Entry 7D3U (electron microscopy, 3.00 A resolution); this record covers chains A and G of the 6 polymer chains in the assembly.

# Chain A
Protein: Monovalent Na+/H+ antiporter subunit A
Source organism: Dietzia sp. DQ12-45-1b
Reference sequence: A0A221C8X2 (A0A221C8X2_9ACTN); numbering as in UniProt (aligned over 2-958)
Amino-acid sequence (958 residues; each row starts with the number of its first residue):
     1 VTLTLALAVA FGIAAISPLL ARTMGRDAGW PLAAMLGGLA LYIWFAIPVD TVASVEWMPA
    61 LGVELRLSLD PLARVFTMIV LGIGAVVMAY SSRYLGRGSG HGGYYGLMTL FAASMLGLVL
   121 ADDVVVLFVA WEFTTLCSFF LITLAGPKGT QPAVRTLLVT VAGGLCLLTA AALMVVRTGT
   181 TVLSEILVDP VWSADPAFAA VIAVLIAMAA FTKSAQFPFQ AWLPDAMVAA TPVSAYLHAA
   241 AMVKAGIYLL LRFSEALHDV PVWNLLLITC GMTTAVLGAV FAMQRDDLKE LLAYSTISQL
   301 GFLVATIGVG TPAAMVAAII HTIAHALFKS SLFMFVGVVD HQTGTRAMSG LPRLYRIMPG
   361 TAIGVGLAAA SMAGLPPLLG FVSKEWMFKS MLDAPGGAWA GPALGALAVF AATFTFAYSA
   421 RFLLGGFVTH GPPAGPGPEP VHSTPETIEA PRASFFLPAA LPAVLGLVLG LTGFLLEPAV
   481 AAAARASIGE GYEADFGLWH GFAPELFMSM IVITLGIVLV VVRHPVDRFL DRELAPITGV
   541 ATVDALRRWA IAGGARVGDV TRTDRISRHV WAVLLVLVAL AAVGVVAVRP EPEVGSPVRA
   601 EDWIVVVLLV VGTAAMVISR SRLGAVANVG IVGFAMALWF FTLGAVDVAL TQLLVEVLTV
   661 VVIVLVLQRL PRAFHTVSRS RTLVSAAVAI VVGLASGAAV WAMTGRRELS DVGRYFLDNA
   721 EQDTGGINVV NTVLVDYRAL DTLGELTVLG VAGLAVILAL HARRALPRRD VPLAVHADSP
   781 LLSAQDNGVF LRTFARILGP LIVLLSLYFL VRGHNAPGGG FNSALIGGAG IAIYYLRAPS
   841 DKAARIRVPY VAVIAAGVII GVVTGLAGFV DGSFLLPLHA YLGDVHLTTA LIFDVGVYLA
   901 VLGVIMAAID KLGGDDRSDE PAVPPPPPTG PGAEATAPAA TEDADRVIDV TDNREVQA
Unresolved in the structure: 429-445, 922-958
Differences from the reference sequence: expression tag (1)
What the authors report for this chain:
  - mutagenesis - A240DEL: abolished growth in response to NaCl
  - mutagenesis - E132A, K213A, E656A, E745A: abolished growth
  - mutagenesis - K244A, K329A, K384A, E385A: decreased growth
  - contacts within the chain: Lys244-His325, His325-Lys329

# Chain G
Protein: Monovalent Na+/H+ antiporter subunit G
Source organism: Dietzia sp. DQ12-45-1b
Reference sequence: A0A221C8Y4 (A0A221C8Y4_9ACTN); residues 1-125 here = UniProt positions 1-125
Amino-acid sequence (125 residues; numbered 1 to 125; the number before each row is that of its first residue):
     1 MSWELVATVL GSVSVLVGAV VFLGGAIGLL RFPDLYVRSS AIGAAAGLGL VFVIAGAFLL
    61 HPTWEAAPKV AVAAILQFAS SAIGAMYIAR AGFLSGAAPT TATRYSQIEF TTGPPTDSTE
   121 VTRDD
Unresolved in the structure: 112-125

# How chain A and chain G interact
Contacting residue pairs - 23 pairs, chain A then chain G:
  Arg672(A) - Ser95(G)  hydrogen bond
  Leu773(A) - Leu94(G)
  Ala774(A) - Phe110(G)
  Ala774(A) - Thr111(G)
  Val775(A) - Phe93(G)  hydrophobic
  Val775(A) - Leu94(G)  hydrophobic
  His776(A) - Glu109(G)
  Pro780(A) - Ile108(G)  hydrophobic
  Leu781(A) - Arg90(G)
  Leu781(A) - Phe93(G)  hydrophobic
  Leu781(A) - Leu94(G)
  Asn787(A) - Tyr87(G)
  Asn787(A) - Arg90(G)
  Gly788(A) - Tyr87(G)
  Phe790(A) - Ile83(G)
  Phe790(A) - Met86(G)  hydrophobic
  Phe790(A) - Tyr87(G)  hydrophobic
  Leu791(A) - Tyr87(G)  hydrogen bond (backbone-side chain)
  Phe794(A) - Leu76(G)  hydrophobic
  Phe794(A) - Ala79(G)  hydrophobic
  Phe794(A) - Ile83(G)  hydrophobic
  Leu801(A) - Leu76(G)  hydrophobic
  Tyr808(A) - Lys69(G)  hydrogen bond
Also at the interface, not in a pair above, chain A (17 interface residues in all): Ala784, Val789, Leu798
Also at the interface, not in a pair above, chain G (15 interface residues in all): Val72

# Overview
17 residues of chain A face 15 of chain G across their interface, with 3 hydrogen bonds. Among the polar pairs
are Arg672(A)-Ser95(G), Leu791(A)-Tyr87(G) and Tyr808(A)-Lys69(G). The paper reports that E132A, K213A and
E656A of chain A, among others, abolish growth; contacts within the chain involving Lys244(A), His325(A) and
Lys329(A); 9 substitutions were tested in all.
Chain A is Monovalent Na+/H+ antiporter subunit A and chain G is Monovalent Na+/H+ antiporter subunit G, both
from Dietzia sp. DQ12-45-1b; the structure, Structure of Mrp complex from Dietzia sp. DQ12-45-1b, was
determined by electron microscopy.
